7ADB - chains U and X of the 15 polymer chains in the assembly; structure by electron microscopy, 4.40 A resolution (low resolution: residue-level contacts below are approximate; hydrogen-bond / salt-bridge calls are withheld).

[Chain U]
Protein: DNA-directed RNA polymerase subunit alpha
From: Escherichia coli
Notes: EC 2.7.7.6
UniProt: P0A7Z4 (RPOA_ECOLI); residue numbers follow UniProt; this construct covers 1-329
Sequence (329 residues; each row starts with the number of its first residue):
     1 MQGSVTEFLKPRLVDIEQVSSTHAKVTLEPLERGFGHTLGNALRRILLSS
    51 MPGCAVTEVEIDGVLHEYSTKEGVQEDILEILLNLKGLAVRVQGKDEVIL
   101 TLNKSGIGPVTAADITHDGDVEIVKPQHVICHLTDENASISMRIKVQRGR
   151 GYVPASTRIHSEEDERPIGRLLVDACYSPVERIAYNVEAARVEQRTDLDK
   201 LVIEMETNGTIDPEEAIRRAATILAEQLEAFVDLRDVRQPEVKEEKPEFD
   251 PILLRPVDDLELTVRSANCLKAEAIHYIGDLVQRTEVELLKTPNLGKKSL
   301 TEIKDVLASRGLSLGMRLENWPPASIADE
Not modelled in the structure: 1-3, 326-329
UniProt features mapped onto this chain:
  - region: Glu162 to Glu165 (Required for interaction with Crp at class II promoters)
  - modified residue: Arg265 (ADP-ribosylarginine), Lys297 (N6-acetyllysine), Lys298 (N6-acetyllysine)

[Chain X]
Protein: DNA-directed RNA polymerase subunit beta
From: Escherichia coli
Notes: EC 2.7.7.6
UniProt: P0A8V4 (RPOB_ECO57); residues 1-1342 here = UniProt positions 1-1342
Sequence (1342 residues; row label = number of the first residue in the row):
     1 MVYSYTEKKRIRKDFGKRPQVLDVPYLLSIQLDSFQKFIEQDPEGQYGLE
    51 AAFRSVFPIQSYSGNSELQYVSYRLGEPVFDVQECQIRGVTYSAPLRVKL
   101 RLVIYEREAPEGTVKDIKEQEVYMGEIPLMTDNGTFVINGTERVIVSQLH
   151 RSPGVFFDSDKGKTHSSGKVLYNARIIPYRGSWLDFEFDPKDNLFVRIDR
   201 RRKLPATIILRALNYTTEQILDLFFEKVIFEIRDNKLQMELVPERLRGET
   251 ASFDIEANGKVYVEKGRRITARHIRQLEKDDVKLIEVPVEYIAGKVVAKD
   301 YIDESTGELICAANMELSLDLLAKLSQSGHKRIETLFTNDLDHGPYISET
   351 LRVDPTNDRLSALVEIYRMMRPGEPPTREAAESLFENLFFSEDRYDLSAV
   401 GRMKFNRSLLREEIEGSGILSKDDIIDVMKKLIDIRNGKGEVDDIDHLGN
   451 RRIRSVGEMAENQFRVGLVRVERAVKERLSLGDLDTLMPQDMINAKPISA
   501 AVKEFFGSSQLSQFMDQNNPLSEITHKRRISALGPGGLTRERAGFEVRDV
   551 HPTHYGRVCPIETPEGPNIGLINSLSVYAQTNEYGFLETPYRKVTDGVVT
   601 DEIHYLSAIEEGNYVIAQANSNLDEEGHFVEDLVTCRSKGESSLFSRDQV
   651 DYMDVSTQQVVSVGASLIPFLEHDDANRALMGANMQRQAVPTLRADKPLV
   701 GTGMERAVAVDSGVTAVAKRGGVVQYVDASRIVIKVNEDEMYPGEAGIDI
   751 YNLTKYTRSNQNTCINQMPCVSLGEPVERGDVLADGPSTDLGELALGQNM
   801 RVAFMPWNGYNFEDSILVSERVVQEDRFTTIHIQELACVSRDTKLGPEEI
   851 TADIPNVGEAALSKLDESGIVYIGAEVTGGDILVGKVTPKGETQLTPEEK
   901 LLRAIFGEKASDVKDSSLRVPNGVSGTVIDVQVFTRDGVEKDKRALEIEE
   951 MQLKQAKKDLSEELQILEAGLFSRIRAVLVAGGVEAEKLDKLPRDRWLEL
  1001 GLTDEEKQNQLEQLAEQYDELKHEFEKKLEAKRRKITQGDDLAPGVLKIV
  1051 KVYLAVKRRIQPGDKMAGRHGNKGVISKINPIEDMPYDENGTPVDIVLNP
  1101 LGVPSRMNIGQILETHLGMAAKGIGDKINAMLKQQQEVAKLREFIQRAYD
  1151 LGADVRQKVDLSTFSDEEVMRLAENLRKGMPIATPVFDGAKEAEIKELLK
  1201 LGDLPTSGQIRLYDGRTGEQFERPVTVGYMYMLKLNHLVDDKMHARSTGS
  1251 YSLVTQQPLGGKAQFGGQRFGEMEVWALEAYGAAYTLQEMLTVKSDDVNG
  1301 RTKMYKNIVDGNHQMEPGMPESFNVLLKEIRSLGINIELEDE
Not modelled in the structure: 1, 1342
UniProt features mapped onto this chain:
  - modified residue (N6-acetyllysine): Lys1022, Lys1200

[How chain U and chain X interact]
Pairs across the interface (57; chain U residue first):
  Asn41(U) with Asp1214(X); Gly1215(X); Arg1216(X); Thr1217(X); Gly1218(X)
  Arg44(U) with Glu1083(X); Tyr1087(X)
  Arg45(U) with Glu1083(X); Asp1084(X); Gly1215(X); Arg1216(X)
  Leu48(U) with Glu1083(X)
  Ser49(U) with Glu1083(X)
  Leu65(U) with Ile873(X)
  His66(U) with Ile873(X); Gly874(X); Ile929(X)
  Tyr68(U) with Tyr756(X); Ile929(X); Lys1057(X)
  Thr70(U) with Ala729(X)
  Lys71(U) with Asp728(X)
  Glu72(U) with Tyr726(X); Asp728(X); Lys958(X)
  Gly73(U) with Tyr726(X); Asp728(X)
  Val74(U) with Asp728(X); Ala729(X)
  Gln75(U) with Ala729(X); Val771(X)
  Glu76(U) with Ala729(X)
  Asp77(U) with Tyr756(X)
  Leu79(U) with Ile831(X)
  Glu80(U) with Met768(X)
  Leu83(U) with Leu693(X); Asp826(X)
  Lys86(U) with Gln824(X); Asp826(X)
  Thr134(U) with Tyr726(X); Val727(X); Leu773(X)
  Asp135(U) with Tyr726(X)
  Tyr152(U) with Glu820(X); Val823(X); Gln824(X)
  Glu165(U) with Glu876(X)
  Arg166(U) with Glu876(X)
  Ile168(U) with Gly874(X)
  Asp174(U) with Arg1059(X)
  Glu181(U) with Arg821(X)
  Arg182(U) with Asn1090(X); Gly1091(X)
  Ala184(U) with Asn1090(X); Gly1091(X)
  Tyr185(U) with Tyr1087(X); Gly1218(X)
Interface residues without a listed pair, chain U (36 interface residues in all): Glu67, Ser69, Ile107, Ser156, Cys176
Interface residues without a listed pair, chain X (45 interface residues in all): Arg694, Lys755, Asn766, Pro769, Ser772, Lys864, Ala875, Val928, Ala1055, Val1056, Ile1082, Met1085, Pro1093

[Overview]
36 residues of chain U and 45 residues of chain X are in contact.
Chain U is DNA-directed RNA polymerase subunit alpha and chain X is DNA-directed RNA polymerase subunit beta,
both from Escherichia coli; the structure, Transcription termination intermediate complex 1 delta NusG, was
determined by electron microscopy, deposited together with 6Z9P, 6Z9Q, 6Z9R, 6Z9S, 6Z9T, 7ADC, 7ADD and 7ADE.
